4D6O - chains D and F of the 3 polymer chains in the assembly; structure by X-ray diffraction, 2.20 A resolution.

[Chain D]
Name: Homing endonuclease I-dmoi
From: Desulfurococcus mobilis
Notes: EC 3.1.-.-
UniProt: P21505 (DMO1_DESMO); numbering as in UniProt (aligned over 2-188)
Amino-acid sequence (199 residues; each row starts with the number of its first residue):
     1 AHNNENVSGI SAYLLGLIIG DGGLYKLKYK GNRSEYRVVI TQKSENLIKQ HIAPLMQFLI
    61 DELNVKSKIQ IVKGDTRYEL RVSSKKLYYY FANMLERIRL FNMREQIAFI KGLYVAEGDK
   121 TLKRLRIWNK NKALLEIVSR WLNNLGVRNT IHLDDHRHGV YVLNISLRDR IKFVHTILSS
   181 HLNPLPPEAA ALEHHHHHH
Disordered / not traced: 1-4, 196-199
Differences from the reference sequence: expression tag (1, 189-199)
Ion coordination: Mg2+ site 1: Gly20, Glu117 (shared with 1 residue of chain E; DC15(F) of chain F); Mg2+ site 2: Asp21, Ala116 (shared with 1 residue of chain E; DC16(F) of chain F)
UniProt features mapped onto this chain:
  - active site: Asp21, Glu117

[Chain F]
Molecule: 25-nt DNA strand
Sequence (25 nucleotides; row label = number of the first residue in the row):
     1 CGTGCCGGAA CTTACCCGGC AAGGC
Ion coordination: Mg2+ site 1: DC15 (shared with Gly20(D), Glu117(D) of chain D; 1 residue of chain E); Mg2+ site 2: DC16 (shared with Asp21(D), Ala116(D) of chain D; 1 residue of chain E)

[Chain D / chain F interface]
Pairs across the interface - 55 pairs, chain D then chain F:
  Asp21(D) with DC16(F), phosphate contact
  Tyr29(D) with DC6(F), base contact
  Gly31(D) with DT3(F), base contact
  Asn32(D) with DT3(F), base contact
  Arg33(D) with DT3(F), base contact; DG4(F), base contact
  Ser34(D) with DT3(F), sugar contact; DG4(F), hydrogen bond to the phosphate; DC5(F), hydrogen bond to the base
  Glu35(D) with DC5(F), base contact; DC6(F), hydrogen bond to the base; DG7(F), base contact
  Tyr36(D) with DG4(F), hydrogen bond to the phosphate; DC5(F), phosphate contact
  Arg37(D) with DG7(F), hydrogen bond to the base; DG8(F), hydrogen bond to the base
  Ser67(D) with DC5(F), sugar contact; DC6(F), phosphate contact
  Lys68(D) with DC6(F), hydrogen bond to the phosphate; DG7(F), salt bridge to the phosphate
  Gln70(D) with DC6(F), sugar contact; DG7(F), base contact
  Asp75(D) with DC11(F), hydrogen bond to the base
  Arg77(D) with DA10(F), base contact
  Glu79(D) with DA9(F), hydrogen bond to the base
  Arg81(D) with DG7(F), hydrogen bond to the base; DG8(F), hydrogen bond to the base; DA9(F), base contact
  Ser83(D) with DC5(F), sugar contact; DC6(F), phosphate contact
  Ser84(D) with DC5(F), phosphate contact
  Lys85(D) with DG4(F), salt bridge to the phosphate; DC5(F), hydrogen bond to the phosphate
  Ala116(D) with DC16(F), phosphate contact
  Glu117(D) with DC15(F), phosphate contact; DC16(F), phosphate contact
  Gly118(D) with DC16(F), sugar contact; DC17(F), phosphate contact
  Asp119(D) with DC17(F), phosphate contact
  Lys120(D) with DC16(F), sugar contact; DC17(F), hydrogen bond to the phosphate
  Arg124(D) with DG19(F), hydrogen bond to the base
  Arg126(D) with DG18(F), hydrogen bond to the base
  Trp128(D) with DC15(F), sugar contact; DC16(F), base contact; DC17(F), base contact
  Asn129(D) with DC15(F), hydrogen bond to the phosphate
  Lys130(D) with DA14(F), salt bridge to the phosphate; DC15(F), hydrogen bond to the phosphate
  Asp155(D) with DC15(F), hydrogen bond to the base
  Arg157(D) with DC15(F), base contact
  His158(D) with DA14(F), phosphate contact; DC15(F), base contact
  Val160(D) with DA14(F), sugar contact; DC15(F), base contact
Also at the interface, not in a pair above, chain D (41 interface residues in all): Gly20, Lys28, Lys66, Ile71, Val72, Lys73, Thr121, Asp154
Also at the interface, not in a pair above, chain F (18 interface residues in all): DG2, DT13, DC20

[Overview]
41 residues of chain D and 18 residues of chain F are in contact, with 18 hydrogen bonds and 3 salt bridges.
Polar contacts include Ser34(D)-DC5(F), Glu35(D)-DC6(F) and Arg37(D)-DG7(F). From UniProt: active-site
residues Asp21(D) and Glu117(D) on chain D.
Chain D is Homing endonuclease I-dmoi (Desulfurococcus mobilis) and chain F is a 25-nt DNA strand; the
structure, The crystal structure of I-dmoi in complex with its target DNA at 1H incubation in 5MM ..., was
determined by X-ray diffraction together with 4D6N, 4UN7, 4UN8, 4UN9, 4UNA, 4UNB, 4UNC and 4UT0 from the same
study.
